PDB entry 2XB4 | X-ray diffraction, 1.80 A resolution | chain A

== Chain A ==
Molecule: Adenylate kinase
Organism: Desulfovibrio gigas
Notes: EC 2.7.4.3
UniProt: C7U112 (C7U112_DESGI); residue numbers follow UniProt; this construct covers 1-223
Sequence (223 residues; numbered 1 to 223; the number before each row is that of its first residue):
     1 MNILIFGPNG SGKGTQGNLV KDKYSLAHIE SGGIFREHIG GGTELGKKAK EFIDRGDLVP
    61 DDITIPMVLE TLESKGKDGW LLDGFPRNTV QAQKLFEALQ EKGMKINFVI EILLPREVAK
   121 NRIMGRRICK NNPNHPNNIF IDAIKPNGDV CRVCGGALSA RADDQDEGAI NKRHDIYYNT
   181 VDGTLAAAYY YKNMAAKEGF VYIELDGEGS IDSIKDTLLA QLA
Sequence notes: conflict Asp-142 (Glu in C7U112)
Metal / ion sites: Zn2+: Cys-129, His-135, Cys-151, Cys-154
Residues lining bound ligands: s,r meso-tartaric acid (SRT): Gly-7, Pro-8, Asn-9, Gly-10, Ser-11, Gly-12, Lys-13, Gly-14, Arg-126, Asn-131, Asn-132
From the paper describing this entry:
  - Zn2+ coordination: Cys-129, His-135, Cys-151, Cys-154
  - catalytic residues: Arg-126 (citing earlier work)

== Overview ==
Ligands of chain A: s,r meso-tartaric acid. Cys-129, His-135, Cys-151 and Cys-154 form the Zn2+ site. From the
paper: the catalytic residue Arg-126; Zn2+ coordination by Cys-129, His-135 and Cys-151 among others.
Chain A is Adenylate kinase (Desulfovibrio gigas); the structure, Crystal structures of zinc containing
Adenylate kinase from Desulfovibrio gigas, was determined by X-ray diffraction together with 3L0P and 3L0S
from the same study.
